8T4D - chains A and L of the 18 polymer chains in the assembly; structure by electron microscopy, 3.10 A resolution.

Chain A:
Molecule: MD65 N332-GT5 SOSIP gp120
Source organism: Human immunodeficiency virus 1
Amino-acid sequence (481 residues; numbered 31 to 513 plus 11 insertion-coded residues; 13 numbers in that range are skipped by the numbering (no residue carries them; nothing is unmodelled there); the number before each row is that of its first residue; a row labelled like 185A-185J holds insertion residues (185A, then the next letters in order)):
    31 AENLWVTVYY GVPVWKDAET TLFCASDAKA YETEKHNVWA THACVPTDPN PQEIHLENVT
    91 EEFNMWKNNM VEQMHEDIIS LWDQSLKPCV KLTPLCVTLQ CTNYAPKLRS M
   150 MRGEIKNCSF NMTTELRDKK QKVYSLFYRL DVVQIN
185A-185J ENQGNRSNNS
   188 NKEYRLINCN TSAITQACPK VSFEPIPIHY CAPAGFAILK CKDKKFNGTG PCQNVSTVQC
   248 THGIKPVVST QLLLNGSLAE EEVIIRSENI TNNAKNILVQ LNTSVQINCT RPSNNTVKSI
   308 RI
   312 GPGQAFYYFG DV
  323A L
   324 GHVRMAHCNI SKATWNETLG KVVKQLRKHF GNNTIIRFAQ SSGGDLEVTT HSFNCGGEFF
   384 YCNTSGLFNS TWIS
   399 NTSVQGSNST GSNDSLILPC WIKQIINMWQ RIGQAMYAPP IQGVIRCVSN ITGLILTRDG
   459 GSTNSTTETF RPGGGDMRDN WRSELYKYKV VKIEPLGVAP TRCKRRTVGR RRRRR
Disordered / not traced: 31-32, 58-65, 185A-185J, 399-411, 458-462, 505-513
Cystine bridges: Cys54-Cys74, Cys119-Cys205, Cys126-Cys196, Cys131-Cys157, Cys218-Cys247, Cys228-Cys239, Cys296-Cys331, Cys378-Cys445, Cys385-Cys418
Covalently attached groups: N-acetylglucosamine (NAG) linked to Asn88, Asn156, Asn160, Asn197, Asn234, Asn241, Asn262, Asn276, Asn289, Asn295, Asn301, Asn332, Asn339, Asn355, Asn386, Asn448

Chain L:
Molecule: RM_N332_08 light chain Fv
Source organism: Macaca mulatta
Amino-acid sequence (113 residues; numbered 1 to 107 plus 6 insertion-coded residues; the number before each row is that of its first residue; a row labelled like 27A-27F holds insertion residues (27A, then the next letters in order)):
     1 DIVMIQTPLS LPVTPGEPAS ISCRSSQ
27A-27F SLFDIE
    28 DETTYLEWFL QKPGQSPQPL IYEVSNRASG VPDRFSGSGS DTAFTLKISR VEAEDVGIYY
    88 CMQGIEYPFT FGPGTKVEIK
Disordered / not traced: 1, 105-107
Cystine bridges: Cys23-Cys88

Chain A / chain L interface:
Contacting residue pairs - 9 pairs, chain A then chain L:
  Thr132(A) - Glu29(L)
  Asn133(A) - Glu27F(L)  hydrogen bond (side chain-backbone)
  Asn133(A) - Asp28(L)  hydrogen bond (side chain-backbone)
  Asn133(A) - Glu29(L)  hydrogen bond (backbone-side chain)
  Arg139(A) - Tyr49(L)  hydrogen bond
  Arg151(A) - Asp28(L)
  Arg151(A) - Tyr32(L)  hydrogen bond
  Arg151(A) - Glu50(L)  salt bridge
  Lys189(A) - Glu29(L)
Other interface residues (no listed pair), chain A (6 interface residues in all): Cys131
Other interface residues (no listed pair), chain L (7 interface residues in all): Ile27E

Summary:
6 residues of chain A and 7 residues of chain L are in contact, with 5 hydrogen bonds and 1 salt bridge. Polar
contacts include Arg151(A)-Glu50(L), Asn133(A)-Glu27F(L) and Asn133(A)-Asp28(L). N-acetylglucosamine is
covalently linked to Asn88(A), Asn156(A), Asn160(A), Asn197(A), Asn234(A) and Asn241(A) and 10 more.
Chain A is MD65 N332-GT5 SOSIP gp120 (Human immunodeficiency virus 1) and chain L is RM_N332_08 light chain Fv
(Macaca mulatta); the structure, MD65 N332-GT5 SOSIP in complex with RM_N332_08 Fab and RM20A3 Fab, was
determined by electron microscopy, deposited together with 8T49, 8T4B, 8T4K and 8T4L.
